PDB entry 4X53 | X-ray diffraction, 2.30 A resolution | chain A

[Chain A]
Name: Class D beta-lactamase OXA-160
Organism: Acinetobacter baumannii
UniProt: D2XKK9 (D2XKK9_ACIBA); residues 32-275 here = UniProt positions 32-275
Sequence (245 residues; numbered 31 to 275; the number before each row is that of its first residue):
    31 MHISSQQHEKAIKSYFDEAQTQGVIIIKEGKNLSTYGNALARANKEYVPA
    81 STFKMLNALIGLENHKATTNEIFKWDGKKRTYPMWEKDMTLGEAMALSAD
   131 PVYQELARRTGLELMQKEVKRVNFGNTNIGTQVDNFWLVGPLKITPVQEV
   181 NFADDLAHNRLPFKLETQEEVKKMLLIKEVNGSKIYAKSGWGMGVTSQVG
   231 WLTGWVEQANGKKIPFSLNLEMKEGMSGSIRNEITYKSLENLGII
Unresolved in the structure: 168-169
Covalently attached groups: AZTREONAM, open form (AZR) linked to Ser-81
Differences from the reference sequence: initiating methionine (31); engineered mutation Asp-130 (Val in D2XKK9)
Residues lining bound ligands: AZTREONAM, open form (AZR; 2-({[(1Z)-1-(2-amino-1,3-thiazol-4-yl)-2-oxo-2-{[(2S,3S)-1-oxo-3-(sulfoamino)butan-2-yl]amino}ethylidene]amino}oxy)-2-methylpropanoic acid): Val-78, Ala-80, Tyr-112, Ser-128, Asp-130, Trp-167, Gly-170, Lys-218, Ser-219, Gly-220, Trp-221, Gly-222, Met-223, Gln-228, Arg-261
Reported in the primary citation:
  - binding site for AZTREONAM, open form: Ser-81, Lys-218, Trp-221, Gly-222, Met-223
  - catalytic residues: Ser-81, Trp-221
  - conformationally variable residues (loop rearrangement, order/disorder transition): Leu-168, Gly-222 to Gly-230
  - contacts within the chain: Ser-227/Glu-251
  - contacts within the chain: Ser-227/Glu-251 (from molecular simulation)
  - mutagenesis - G224D (+ 3 degC): increased stability
  - mutagenesis - V130D: decreased catalytic activity (citing earlier work)
  - specificity-determining residues: Tyr-112, Gly-222, Gly-224 (proposed by the authors, not directly observed)

[Overview]
Covalently linked AZTREONAM, open form: at Ser-81. The paper reports catalytic residues Ser-81 and Trp-221;
G224D increases stability.
Chain A is Class D beta-lactamase OXA-160 (Acinetobacter baumannii); the structure, Structure of the class D
Beta-Lactamase OXA-160 V130D in Acyl-Enzyme Complex with Aztreonam, was determined by X-ray diffraction (same
publication as 4X55 and 4X56).
